PDB entry 4K2P | X-ray diffraction, 1.98 A resolution | chain A

[Chain A]
Protein: T-lymphoma invasion and metastasis-inducing protein 1
Organism: Homo sapiens
Notes: fragment: PH-CC-Ex domain
UniProt: Q13009 (TIAM1_HUMAN); residues 429-702 here = UniProt positions 429-702
Sequence (276 residues; row label = number of the first residue in the row):
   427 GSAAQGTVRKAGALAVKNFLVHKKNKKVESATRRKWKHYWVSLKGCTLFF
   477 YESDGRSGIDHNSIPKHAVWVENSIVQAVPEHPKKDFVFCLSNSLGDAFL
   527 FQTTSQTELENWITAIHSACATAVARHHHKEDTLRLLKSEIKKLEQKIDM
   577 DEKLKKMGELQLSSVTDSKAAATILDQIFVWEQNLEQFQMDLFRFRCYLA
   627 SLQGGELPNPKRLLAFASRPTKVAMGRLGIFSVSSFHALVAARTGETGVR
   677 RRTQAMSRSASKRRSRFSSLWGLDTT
Not modelled in the structure: 427-432, 671-702
Sequence notes: expression tag (427-428); engineered mutation Leu580 (Met in Q13009), Leu586 (Met in Q13009), Ala596 (Lys in Q13009), Ala597 (Lys in Q13009), Ala598 (Lys in Q13009)
Curated features (UniProtKB/Swiss-Prot):
  - modified residue: Ser695 (Phosphoserine)
  - natural variant: Arg678 (R678C: In a colorectal cancer sample)
Metal / ion sites: Ca2+ site 1: Glu557 (shared with 1 residue of chain B); Ca2+ site 2 near Asn610 (its only coordinating residue here)

[Summary]
Chain A is T-lymphoma invasion and metastasis-inducing protein 1 (Homo sapiens); the structure, The Structure
of a Quintuple Mutant of the Tiam1 PH-CC-Ex Domain, was determined by X-ray diffraction, deposited together
with 4K2O.
